Entry 4Q4P (X-ray diffraction, 1.54 A resolution); this record covers chain A.

Chain A:
Molecule: Queuine tRNA-ribosyltransferase
Organism: Zymomonas mobilis subsp. mobilis
Notes: EC 2.4.2.29; fragment: Guanine Insertion Enzyme
UniProt: P28720 (TGT_ZYMMO); residue numbers follow UniProt; this construct covers 1-386
Sequence (386 residues; row label = number of the first residue in the row):
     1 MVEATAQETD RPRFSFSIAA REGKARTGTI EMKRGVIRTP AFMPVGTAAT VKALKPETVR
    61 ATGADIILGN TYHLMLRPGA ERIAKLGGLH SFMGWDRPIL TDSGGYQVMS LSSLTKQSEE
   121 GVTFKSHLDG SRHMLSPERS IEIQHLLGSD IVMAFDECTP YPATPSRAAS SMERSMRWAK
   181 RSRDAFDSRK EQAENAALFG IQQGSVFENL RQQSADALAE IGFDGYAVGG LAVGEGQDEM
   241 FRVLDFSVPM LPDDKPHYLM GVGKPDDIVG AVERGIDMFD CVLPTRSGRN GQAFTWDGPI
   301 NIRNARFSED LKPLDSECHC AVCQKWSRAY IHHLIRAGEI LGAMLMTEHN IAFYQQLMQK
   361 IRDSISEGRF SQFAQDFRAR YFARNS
Unresolved in the structure: 1-10, 113-114, 126-132, 384-386
Bound ions: Zn2+: Cys318, Cys320, Cys323, His349
Residues lining bound ligands: 2YO (2-{[2-(piperidin-1-yl)ethyl]amino}-3,5-dihydro-8H-imidazo[4,5-g]quinazolin-8-one): Tyr106, Asp156, Cys158, Ile201, Gln203, Gly229, Gly230, Leu231, Ala232, Val233, Met260, Gly261, Cys281, Val282, Leu283, Arg286
UniProt features mapped onto this chain:
  - region (RNA binding): Gly261 to Asp267, Thr285 to Arg289
  - active site: Asp102 (Proton acceptor), Asp280 (Nucleophile)
  - binding site (substrate): Asp102 to Tyr106, Asp156, Gln203, Gly230
  - binding site (Zn(2+)): Cys318, Cys320, Cys323, His349
  - mutagenesis: Ser103 (S103A: Strongly reduces activity), Asp156 (D156A: Abolishes catalytic activity), Asp280 (D280N: Abolishes catalytic activity)

In short:
Chain A binds compound 2YO. Cys318, Cys320, Cys323 and His349 coordinate Zn2+. Curated annotation (UniProt)
lists active-site residues Asp102 and Asp280, 8 substrate-binding residues, 4 Zn2+-binding residues and 3
mutagenesis sites.
Chain A is Queuine tRNA-ribosyltransferase (Zymomonas mobilis subsp. mobilis); the structure, tRNA-Guanine
Transglycosylase (TGT) in Complex with
2-{[2-(PIPERIDIN-1-YL)ETHYL]AMINO}-3,5-DIHYDRO-8H-IMIDAZO[4,5-G]QUINAZOLIN-8-ONE, was determined by X-ray
diffraction (same publication as 4Q4O, 4Q4Q, 4Q4R and 4Q4S).
